8HH2 - chains E and G of the 7 polymer chains in the assembly; structure by electron microscopy, 3.00 A resolution.

== Chain E ==
Protein: ATP synthase subunit beta
Organism: Bacillus sp. PS3
Notes: EC 7.1.2.2
UniProtKB: A0A0M4U1P9 (A0A0M4U1P9_BACP3); residue numbers follow UniProt; this construct covers 1-473
Chain sequence (484 residues; each row starts with the number of its first residue; numbers below 1 keep their minus sign (Met-10 is residue -10)):
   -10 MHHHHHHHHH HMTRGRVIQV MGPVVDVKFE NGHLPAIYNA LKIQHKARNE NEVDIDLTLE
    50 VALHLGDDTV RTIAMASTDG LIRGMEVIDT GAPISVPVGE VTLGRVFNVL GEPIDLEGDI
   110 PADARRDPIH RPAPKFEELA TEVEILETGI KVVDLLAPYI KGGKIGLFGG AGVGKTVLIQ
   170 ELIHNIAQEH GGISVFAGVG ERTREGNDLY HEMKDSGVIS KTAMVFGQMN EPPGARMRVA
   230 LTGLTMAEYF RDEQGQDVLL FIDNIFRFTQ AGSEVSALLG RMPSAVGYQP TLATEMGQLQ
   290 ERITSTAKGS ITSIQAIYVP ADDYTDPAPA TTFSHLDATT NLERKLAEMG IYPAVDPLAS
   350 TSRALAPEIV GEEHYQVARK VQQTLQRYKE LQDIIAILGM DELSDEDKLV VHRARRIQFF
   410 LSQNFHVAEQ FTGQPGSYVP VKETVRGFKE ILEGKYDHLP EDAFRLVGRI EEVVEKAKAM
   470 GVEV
Not modelled in the structure: -10 to 0, 471-473
Construct notes: initiating methionine (-10); expression tag (-9 to 0)
Small-molecule neighbours: ATP (adenosine-5'-triphosphate): Gly159, Ala160, Gly161, Val162, Gly163, Lys164, Thr165, Val166, Glu194, Tyr341, Phe414, Ala417, Phe420

== Chain G ==
Protein: ATP synthase gamma chain
Organism: Bacillus sp. PS3
UniProtKB: A0A0M4TPJ7 (A0A0M4TPJ7_BACP3); numbering as in UniProt (aligned over 2-285)
Chain sequence (284 residues; row label = number of the first residue in the row):
     2 ASLRDIKTRI NATKKTSQIT KAMEMVSTSK LNRAEQNAKS FVPYMEKIQE VVANVALGAG
    62 GASHPMLVSR PVKKTGYLVI TSDRGLAGAY NSNVLRLVYQ TIQKRHASPD EYAIIVIGRV
   122 GLSFFRKRNM PVILDITRLP DQPSFADIKE IARKTVGLFA DGTFDELYMY YNHYVSAIQQ
   182 EVTERKLLPL TDLAENKQRT VYEFEPSQEE ILDVLLPQYA ESLIYGALLD AKASEHAARM
   242 TAMKNATDNA NELIRTLTLS YNRARQAAIT QEITEIVAGA NALQ
Not modelled in the structure: 285

== How chain E and chain G interact ==
Contacting residue pairs (14; chain E residue first):
  Pro272(E) with Ile274(G), hydrophobic; Val278(G)
  Ala274(E) with Thr271(G)
  Val275(E) with Gln267(G); Ile270(G), hydrophobic; Thr271(G), hydrogen bond (backbone-side chain)
  Ala310(E) with Arg266(G)
  Asp312(E) with Asn263(G), hydrogen bond; Arg266(G), salt bridge; Gln267(G), hydrogen bond
  Thr314(E) with Gln267(G)
  Asp315(E) with Arg266(G), salt bridge; Gln267(G)
  Ile386(E) with Met26(G), hydrophobic
Other interface residues (no listed pair), chain E (12 interface residues in all): Met271, Gly276, Pro309, Pro316
Other interface residues (no listed pair), chain G (10 interface residues in all): Thr29, Asn282

== Summary ==
12 residues of chain E and 10 residues of chain G are in contact; the contacts include 3 hydrogen bonds and 2
salt bridges. Polar contacts include Asp312(E)-Arg266(G), Asp315(E)-Arg266(G) and Val275(E)-Thr271(G). Ligands
of chain E: ATP.
Chain E is ATP synthase subunit beta and chain G is ATP synthase gamma chain, both from Bacillus sp. PS3; the
structure, F1 domain of FoF1-ATPase from Bacillus PS3,post-hyd,highATP, was determined by electron microscopy
(same publication as 8HH1, 8HH3, 8HH4, 8HH5, 8HH6, 8HH7 and 5 further entries).
